Entry 3QRF (X-ray diffraction, 2.80 A resolution); this record covers chains N and G of the 5 polymer chains in the assembly.

# Chain N
Name: Nuclear factor of activated T-cells, cytoplasmic 2
From: Homo sapiens
Notes: fragment: human NFAT1 DNA Binding Domain
Reference sequence: Q13469 (NFAC2_HUMAN); residue numbers follow UniProt; this construct covers 396-678
Amino-acid sequence (286 residues; row label = number of the first residue in the row):
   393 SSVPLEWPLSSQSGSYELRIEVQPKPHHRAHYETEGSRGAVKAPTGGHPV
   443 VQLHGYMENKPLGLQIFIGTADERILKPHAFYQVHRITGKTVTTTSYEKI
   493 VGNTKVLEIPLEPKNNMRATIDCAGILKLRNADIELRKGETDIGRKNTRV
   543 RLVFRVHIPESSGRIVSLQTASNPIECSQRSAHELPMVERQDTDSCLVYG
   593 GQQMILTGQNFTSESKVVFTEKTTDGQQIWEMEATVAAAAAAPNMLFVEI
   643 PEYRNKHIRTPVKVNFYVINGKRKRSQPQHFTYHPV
Sequence notes: expression tag (393-395); conflict A629 (Asp in Q13469), A630 (Lys in Q13469), A631 (Asp in Q13469), A632 (Lys in Q13469), A633 (Ser in Q13469), A634 (Gln in Q13469)
Swiss-Prot annotation at these positions:
  - DNA-binding region: R421 to G428
  - motif: K664 to K666 (Nuclear localization signal)

# Chain G
Name: Forkhead box protein P3
From: Homo sapiens
Notes: fragment: human FOXP3 DNA Binding Domain
Reference sequence: Q9BZS1 (FOXP3_HUMAN); residue numbers follow UniProt; this construct covers 336-417
Amino-acid sequence (82 residues; each row starts with the number of its first residue):
   336 MRPPFTYATLIRWAILEAPEKQRTLNEIYHWFTRMFAFFRNHPATWKNAI
   386 RHNLSLHKCFVRVESEKGAVWTVDELEFRKKR
Swiss-Prot annotation at these positions:
  - DNA-binding region: R337 (Fork-head)
  - motif: R414 to R417 (Nuclear localization signal)
  - site: R417 (Cleavage)
  - cross-link: K393 (Glycyl lysine isopeptide (Lys-Gly) (interchain with G-Cter in ubiquitin))
  - natural variant: P339 (P339A: In IPEX), R347 (R347H: In IPEX), I363 (I363V: In IPEX), F371 (F371C: In IPEX), F373 (F373A: In IPEX), F374 (F374C: In IPEX), A384 (A384T: In IPEX), R397 (R397W: In IPEX)
  - mutagenesis: W348 (W348Q: No loss of DNA-binding. Disrupts dimerization but does not affect DNA-binding; when associated with T-370 ...), M370 (M370T: Disrupts dimerization but does not affect DNA-binding; when associated with Q-348 ...), A372 (A372P: Disrupts dimerization, does not affect DNA-binding, causes dysregulated expression of a subset of FOXP3 target genes and impairs its ability to confer inhibitory function to regulatory ...), K415 to K416 (Loss of nuclear localization)
Ion coordination: Mg2+: L389, H392, F395
Reported in the primary citation:
  - mutagenesis - W348Q/M370T/A372P: unchanged binding to DNA
  - disease-associated variants - R347H, F373A: unchanged binding to DNA

# Interface between chain N and chain G
Residue-residue contacts - 11 pairs, chain N then chain G:
  D464(N) - K402(G)  salt bridge
  E527(N) - R337(G)  hydrogen bond (backbone-side chain)
  E532(N) - R337(G)
  K538(N) - K402(G)
  K538(N) - G403(G)
  N539(N) - K402(G)  hydrogen bond
  R665(N) - R397(G)
  R665(N) - E399(G)  salt bridge
  R667(N) - S400(G)
  R667(N) - E401(G)  salt bridge
  P670(N) - E401(G)
Interface residues without a listed pair, chain N (11 interface residues in all): L528, R529, I535
Interface features reported in the paper:
  - interface residues, chain N: R665(N)
  - interface residues, chain G: E399(G), E401(G)

# In short
Chain N and chain G form an interface of 11 and 7 residues respectively; the contacts include 2 hydrogen bonds
and 3 salt bridges. Among the polar pairs are D464(N)-K402(G), R665(N)-E399(G) and R667(N)-E401(G). From the
paper: W348Q/M370T/A372P, R347H and F373A of chain G leave binding to DNA unchanged; interface residues
R665(N) and E399(G) among others.
Chain N is Nuclear factor of activated T-cells, cytoplasmic 2 and chain G is Forkhead box protein P3, both
from Homo sapiens; the structure, Structure of a domain-swapped FOXP3 dimer, was determined by X-ray
diffraction.
